Entry 6NJQ (X-ray diffraction, 2.75 A resolution); this record covers chains B and F of the 3 polymer chains in the assembly.

Chain B:
Name: TATA-box-binding protein 1
From: Arabidopsis thaliana
Reference sequence: P28147 (TBP1_ARATH); numbering as in UniProt (aligned over 1-200)
Sequence (220 residues; each row starts with the number of its first residue; numbers below 1 keep their minus sign (Met-19 is residue -19)):
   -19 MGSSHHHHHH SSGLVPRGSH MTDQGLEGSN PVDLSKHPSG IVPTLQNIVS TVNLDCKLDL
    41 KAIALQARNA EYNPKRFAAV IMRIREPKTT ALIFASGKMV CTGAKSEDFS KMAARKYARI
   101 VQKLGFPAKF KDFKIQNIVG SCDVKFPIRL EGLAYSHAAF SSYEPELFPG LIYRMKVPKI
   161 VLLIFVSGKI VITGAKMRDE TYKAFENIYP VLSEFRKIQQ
Not modelled in the structure: -19 to 11, 199-200
Sequence notes: initiating methionine (-19); expression tag (-18 to 0)
Curated features (UniProtKB/Swiss-Prot):
  - modified residue: Thr2 (N-acetylthreonine)

Chain F:
Molecule: 14-nt DNA strand
Sequence (14 nucleotides; numbered 215 to 228; the number before each row is that of its first residue):
   215 TGCCCGTTTA TAGC

Chain B / chain F interface:
Contacting residue pairs - 30 pairs, chain B then chain F:
  Gln26(B) - DT223(F)  sugar contact
  Gln26(B) - DA224(F)  sugar contact
  Asn27(B) - DT222(F)  hydrogen bond to the base
  Asn27(B) - DT223(F)  sugar contact
  Val29(B) - DT222(F)  base contact
  Arg56(B) - DG220(F)  salt bridge to the phosphate
  Arg56(B) - DT221(F)  salt bridge to the phosphate
  Phe57(B) - DG220(F)  base contact
  Ile61(B) - DT221(F)  sugar contact
  Arg63(B) - DT222(F)  salt bridge to the phosphate
  Thr70(B) - DT221(F)  phosphate contact
  Thr70(B) - DT222(F)  hydrogen bond to the phosphate
  Leu72(B) - DT221(F)  sugar contact
  Thr82(B) - DT221(F)  base contact
  Thr82(B) - DT222(F)  hydrogen bond to the sugar
  Gly83(B) - DT222(F)  phosphate contact
  Val119(B) - DT223(F)  base contact
  Val119(B) - DA224(F)  base contact
  Ser121(B) - DA224(F)  sugar contact
  Phe148(B) - DT225(F)  base contact
  Phe148(B) - DA226(F)  base contact
  Pro149(B) - DA226(F)  base contact
  Pro149(B) - DG227(F)  sugar contact
  Phe165(B) - DT225(F)  base contact
  Phe165(B) - DA226(F)  sugar contact
  Ser167(B) - DA226(F)  hydrogen bond to the phosphate
  Lys169(B) - DT225(F)  phosphate contact
  Lys169(B) - DA226(F)  phosphate contact
  Val171(B) - DA224(F)  base contact
  Val171(B) - DT225(F)  base contact
Interface residues without a listed pair, chain B (21 interface residues in all): Lys85, Leu163

Summary:
21 residues of chain B and 8 residues of chain F are in contact; the contacts include 4 hydrogen bonds and 3
salt bridges. Polar pairs include Asn27(B)-DT222(F), Thr82(B)-DT222(F) and Thr70(B)-DT222(F).
Here chain B is TATA-box-binding protein 1 (Arabidopsis thaliana) and chain F is a 14-nt DNA strand. Entry
6NJQ (Structure of TBP-Hoogsteen containing DNA complex) was determined by X-ray diffraction.
